PDB entry 2RFK | X-ray diffraction, 2.87 A resolution | chains A and C of the 6 polymer chains in the assembly

[Chain A]
Protein: Probable tRNA pseudouridine synthase B
Source organism: Pyrococcus furiosus
Notes: EC 5.4.99.-
UniProtKB: Q7LWY0 (TRUB_PYRFU); residues 8-341 here correspond to UniProt positions 5-338 (UniProt number = residue number - 3)
Amino-acid sequence (334 residues; numbered 8 to 341; the number before each row is that of its first residue):
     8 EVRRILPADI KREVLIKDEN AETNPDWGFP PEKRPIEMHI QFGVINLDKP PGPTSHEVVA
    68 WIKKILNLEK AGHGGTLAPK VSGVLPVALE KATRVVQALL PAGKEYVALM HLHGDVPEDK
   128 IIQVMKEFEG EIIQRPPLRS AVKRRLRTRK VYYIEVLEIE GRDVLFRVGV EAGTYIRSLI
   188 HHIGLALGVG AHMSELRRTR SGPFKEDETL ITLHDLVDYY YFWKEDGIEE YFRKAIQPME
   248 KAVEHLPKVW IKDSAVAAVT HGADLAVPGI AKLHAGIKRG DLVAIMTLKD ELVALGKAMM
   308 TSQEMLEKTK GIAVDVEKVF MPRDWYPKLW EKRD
Differences from the reference sequence: engineered mutation Ala-85 (Asp82 in Q7LWY0)

[Chain C]
Protein: Small nucleolar rnp similar to gar1
Source organism: Pyrococcus furiosus
UniProtKB: Q8U029 (Q8U029_PYRFU); residues 1-74 here correspond to UniProt positions 8-81 (UniProt number = residue number + 7)
Amino-acid sequence (74 residues; row label = number of the first residue in the row):
     1 MKRLGKVLHY AKQGFLIVRT NWVPSLNDRV VDKRLQFVGI VKDVFGPVKM PYVAIKPKVS
    61 NPEIYVGEVL YVDE

[Chain A / chain C interface]
Contacting residue pairs - 40 pairs, chain A then chain C:
  His-120(A) with Lys-12(C); Gln-13(C), hydrogen bond
  Gly-121(A) with Lys-12(C)
  Val-131(A) with Tyr-52(C)
  Glu-134(A) with Arg-19(C), salt bridge; Pro-47(C); Met-50(C)
  Phe-135(A) with Gly-46(C)
  Glu-138(A) with Pro-47(C); Val-48(C), hydrogen bond (backbone-backbone); Lys-49(C)
  Ile-140(A) with Val-23(C), hydrophobic; Val-44(C); Phe-45(C); Gly-46(C), hydrogen bond (backbone-backbone); Val-48(C), hydrophobic; Pro-51(C), hydrophobic
  Pro-143(A) with Leu-26(C), hydrophobic; Lys-42(C); Asp-43(C); Val-44(C)
  Pro-144(A) with Pro-24(C); Ser-25(C); Leu-26(C)
  Leu-145(A) with Ser-25(C); Leu-26(C)
  Arg-146(A) with Leu-26(C); Asn-27(C)
  His-189(A) with Asp-43(C), salt bridge; Phe-45(C)
  Leu-192(A) with Gln-13(C); Ile-17(C)
  Ala-193(A) with His-9(C); Phe-45(C), hydrophobic
  Leu-194(A) with His-9(C)
  Gly-195(A) with Ala-11(C); Lys-12(C), hydrogen bond (backbone-backbone)
  Val-196(A) with Lys-12(C)
  Gly-197(A) with Gln-13(C)
  Ala-198(A) with Gln-13(C)
Interface residues without a listed pair, chain A (22 interface residues in all): Glu-136, Ile-139, His-188
Interface residues without a listed pair, chain C (23 interface residues in all): Asp-28

[Summary]
The interface between chain A and chain C involves 22 residues on one side and 23 on the other, with 4
hydrogen bonds and 2 salt bridges. Among the polar pairs are Glu-134(A)/Arg-19(C), His-189(A)/Asp-43(C) and
His-120(A)/Gln-13(C).
Here chain A is Probable tRNA pseudouridine synthase B and chain C is Small nucleolar rnp similar to gar1,
both from Pyrococcus furiosus. Entry 2RFK (Substrate RNA Positioning in the Archaeal H/ACA Ribonucleoprotein
Complex) was determined by X-ray diffraction.
